4W4H - chains A and B; structure by X-ray diffraction, 2.89 A resolution.

Chain A (and B):
Name: Tryptophanase
From: Escherichia coli
Notes: EC 4.1.99.1; chain B of this document is another copy of the same molecule, construct and numbering; everything in this record applies to it too
Reference sequence: P0A853 (TNAA_ECOLI); numbering as in UniProt (aligned over 5-471)
Amino-acid sequence (467 residues; numbered 5 to 471; the number before each row is that of its first residue):
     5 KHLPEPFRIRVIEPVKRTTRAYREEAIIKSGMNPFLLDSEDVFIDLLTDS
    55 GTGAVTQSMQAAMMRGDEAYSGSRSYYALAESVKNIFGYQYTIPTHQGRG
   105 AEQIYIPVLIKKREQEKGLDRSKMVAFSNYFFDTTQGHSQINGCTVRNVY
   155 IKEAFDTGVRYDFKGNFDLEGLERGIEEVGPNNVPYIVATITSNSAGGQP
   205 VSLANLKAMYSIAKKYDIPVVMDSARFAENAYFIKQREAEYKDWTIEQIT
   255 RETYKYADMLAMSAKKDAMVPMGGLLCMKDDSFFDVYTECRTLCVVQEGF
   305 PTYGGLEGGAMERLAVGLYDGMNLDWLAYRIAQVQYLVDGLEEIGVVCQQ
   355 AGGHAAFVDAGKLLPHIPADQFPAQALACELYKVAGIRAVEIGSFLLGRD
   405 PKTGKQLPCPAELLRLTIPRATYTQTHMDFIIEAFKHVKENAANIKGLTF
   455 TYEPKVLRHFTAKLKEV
Unresolved in the structure: 397-412, 449-471 (chain B: 397-412, 454-471)
Modified residues: Lys270 ((2S)-2-amino-6-[[3-hydroxy-2-methyl-5-(phosphonooxymethyl)pyridin-4-yl]methylideneamino]hexanoic acid; LLP)

How chain A and chain B interact:
Contacting residue pairs (83):
  His6(A) with Thr430(B)
  Leu7(A) with Thr430(B)
  Pro8(A) with Thr430(B); His431(B)
  Glu9(A) with Phe47(B); Thr428(B), hydrogen bond; His431(B), salt bridge
  Pro10(A) with Pro18(B); Val19(B), hydrogen bond (backbone-backbone)
  Phe11(A) with Ile16(B), hydrophobic; Glu17(B)
  Arg12(A) with Ile16(B); Glu17(B), salt bridge; Val19(B); Val46(B); Phe47(B), hydrogen bond (side chain-backbone); Asp49(B); Thr426(B); Tyr427(B), hydrogen bond
  Ile13(A) with Ile13(B), hydrophobic; Val15(B); Ala425(B); Thr426(B), hydrogen bond (backbone-backbone)
  Arg14(A) with Val15(B), hydrogen bond (backbone-backbone); Glu17(B); Thr56(B), hydrogen bond (side chain-backbone); Gly57(B); Ala58(B); Val59(B), hydrogen bond (backbone-backbone); Thr426(B)
  Val15(A) with Arg14(B), hydrogen bond (backbone-backbone); Val15(B), hydrogen bond (backbone-backbone); Val59(B); Gln61(B); Gln64(B)
  Ile16(A) with Phe11(B), hydrophobic; Arg12(B); Val59(B), hydrogen bond (backbone-backbone); Thr60(B); Gln61(B), hydrogen bond (backbone-backbone); Ala425(B), hydrophobic
  Glu17(A) with Phe11(B); Arg12(B), salt bridge; Arg14(B); Gln61(B)
  Pro18(A) with Pro10(B); Phe11(B), hydrophobic; Thr60(B)
  Val19(A) with Pro10(B), hydrogen bond (backbone-backbone); Arg12(B)
  Val46(A) with Arg12(B), hydrogen bond (backbone-side chain)
  Phe47(A) with Glu9(B); Arg12(B), hydrogen bond (backbone-side chain)
  Asp49(A) with Arg12(B)
  Thr56(A) with Arg14(B), hydrogen bond (backbone-side chain)
  Gly57(A) with Arg14(B)
  Ala58(A) with Arg14(B)
  Val59(A) with Arg14(B), hydrogen bond (backbone-backbone); Val15(B); Ile16(B), hydrogen bond (backbone-backbone)
  Thr60(A) with Val15(B); Ile16(B); Pro18(B)
  Gln61(A) with Val15(B); Ile16(B), hydrogen bond (backbone-backbone); Glu17(B)
  Gln64(A) with Val15(B); Gln64(B), hydrogen bond
  Ala425(A) with Ile13(B)
  Thr426(A) with Arg12(B); Ile13(B), hydrogen bond (backbone-backbone); Arg14(B), hydrogen bond
  Tyr427(A) with Arg12(B), hydrogen bond
  Thr428(A) with Glu9(B), hydrogen bond; Thr428(B)
  Gln429(A) with Thr430(B), hydrogen bond
  Thr430(A) with His6(B); Leu7(B); Pro8(B); Gln429(B), hydrogen bond
  His431(A) with Pro8(B); Glu9(B), salt bridge; Phe11(B)
Interface residues without a listed pair, chain A (36 interface residues in all): Arg21, Ser43, Asp329, Asp433, Phe434
Interface residues without a listed pair, chain B (37 interface residues in all): Arg21, Ser43, Met273, Asp329, Asp433, Phe434

In short:
The interface between chain A and chain B involves 36 residues on one side and 37 on the other, with 26
hydrogen bonds and 4 salt bridges. Polar contacts include Glu9(A)-His431(B), Arg12(A)-Glu17(B) and
Glu9(A)-Thr428(B).
Both chains are Tryptophanase (Escherichia coli). Entry 4W4H (Escherichia coli tryptophanase in holo form) was
determined by X-ray diffraction, deposited together with 4W1Y.
